PDB entry 6H3G | X-ray diffraction, 2.60 A resolution | chains C and F of the 8 polymer chains in the assembly

== Chain C (and F) ==
Name: Alcohol oxidase
Source organism: Phanerochaete chrysosporium
Notes: chain F of this document is another copy of the same molecule, construct and numbering; everything in this record applies to it too
UniProt: T2M2J4 (T2M2J4_PHACH); residues 1-651 here = UniProt positions 1-651
Sequence (651 residues; numbered 1 to 651; the number before each row is that of its first residue):
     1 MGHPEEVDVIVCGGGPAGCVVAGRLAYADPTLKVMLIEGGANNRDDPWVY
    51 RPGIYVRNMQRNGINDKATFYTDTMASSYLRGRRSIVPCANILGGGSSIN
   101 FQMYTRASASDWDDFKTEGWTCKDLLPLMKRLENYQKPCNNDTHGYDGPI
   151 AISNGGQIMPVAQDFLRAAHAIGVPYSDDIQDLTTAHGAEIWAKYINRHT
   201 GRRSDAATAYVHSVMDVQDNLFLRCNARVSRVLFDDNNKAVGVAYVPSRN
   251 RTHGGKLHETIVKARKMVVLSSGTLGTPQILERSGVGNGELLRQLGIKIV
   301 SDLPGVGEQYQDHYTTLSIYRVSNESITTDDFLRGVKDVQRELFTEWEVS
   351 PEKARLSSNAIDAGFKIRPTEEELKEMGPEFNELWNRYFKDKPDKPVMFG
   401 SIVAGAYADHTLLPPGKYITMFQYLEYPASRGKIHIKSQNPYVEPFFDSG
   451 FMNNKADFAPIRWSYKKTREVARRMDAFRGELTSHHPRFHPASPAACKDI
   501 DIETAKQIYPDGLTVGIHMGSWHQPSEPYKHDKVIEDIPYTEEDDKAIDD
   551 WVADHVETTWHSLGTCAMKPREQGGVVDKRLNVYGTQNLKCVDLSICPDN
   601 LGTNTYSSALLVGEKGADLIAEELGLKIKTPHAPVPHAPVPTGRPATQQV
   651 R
Disordered / not traced: 1-3, 640-651 (chain F: 1, 642, 649-651)
Small-molecule neighbours: FAD (flavin-adenine dinucleotide): Gly13, Gly14, Gly15, Pro16, Ala17, Ile37, Glu38, Gly39, Gly40, Met59, Ala90, Asn91, Ile92, Gly94, Gly95, Gly96, Ser97, Ile99, Asn100, Phe101, Gln102, Met103, Tyr195, Ala227, Arg228, Val229, Ser271, Ser272, Gly273, Gly276, Ile280, Thr559, Trp560, His561, Asp593, Leu594, Asn604, Thr605, Tyr606, Ala609
Reported in the primary citation:
  - catalytic residues: His561, Asn604
  - specificity-determining residues: Leu317
  - specificity-determining residues: Phe101, Met103 (proposed by the authors, not directly observed)
  - mutagenesis - M103S: increased catalytic activity on glycerol
  - mutagenesis - F101N, F101S: unchanged stability
  - mutagenesis - F101N, F101S, M103S: unchanged expression
  - binding site for flavin-adenine dinucleotide: His561, Asn604
  - mutagenesis - F101S: increased catalytic activity on ethanol
  - mutagenesis - F101N: increased catalytic activity on propanol
  - mutagenesis - F101N, F101S, M103S: increased catalytic activity on (R)-(-)-1,2-propanediol

== Chain C / chain F interface ==
Residue-residue contacts - 134 pairs, chain C then chain F:
  Val56(C) - Leu513(F)
  Val56(C) - Ile517(F)
  Arg57(C) - Leu513(F)
  Met59(C) - Gly516(F)
  Met59(C) - Ile517(F)
  Gln60(C) - Gly512(F)  hydrogen bond (side chain-backbone)
  Gln60(C) - Leu513(F)
  Gln60(C) - Thr514(F)
  Gln60(C) - Val515(F)  hydrogen bond (side chain-backbone)
  Arg61(C) - Ile502(F)
  Arg61(C) - Gly516(F)  hydrogen bond (side chain-backbone)
  Arg61(C) - His518(F)
  Asn62(C) - Lys506(F)  hydrogen bond (backbone-side chain)
  Arg81(C) - His490(F)
  Arg81(C) - Pro491(F)
  Arg81(C) - Ala492(F)
  Arg83(C) - Ser521(F)  hydrogen bond
  Ile86(C) - His518(F)
  Pro88(C) - His518(F)
  Leu317(C) - Gly520(F)
  Leu317(C) - Trp522(F)
  Arg321(C) - Thr411(F)  hydrogen bond (side chain-backbone)
  Phe332(C) - Leu513(F)  hydrophobic
  Leu333(C) - Gly512(F)
  Leu333(C) - Leu513(F)  hydrogen bond (backbone-backbone)
  Leu333(C) - Thr514(F)
  Arg334(C) - Tyr509(F)  hydrogen bond
  Arg334(C) - Gly512(F)
  Gly335(C) - Asp511(F)
  Lys337(C) - Asp511(F)
  Gln340(C) - Asp511(F)  hydrogen bond (side chain-backbone)
  Gln340(C) - Leu513(F)
  Tyr407(C) - Met519(F)  hydrophobic
  Ala408(C) - Thr514(F)  hydrogen bond (backbone-side chain)
  Asp409(C) - Thr514(F)
  Asp409(C) - Val515(F)
  Asp409(C) - Gly516(F)  hydrogen bond (side chain-backbone)
  Asp409(C) - His523(F)  salt bridge
  His410(C) - Pro415(F)
  His410(C) - Tyr509(F)
  His410(C) - Thr514(F)  hydrogen bond
  Thr411(C) - Arg321(F)  hydrogen bond (backbone-side chain)
  Thr411(C) - Pro414(F)
  Thr411(C) - Ile500(F)
  Thr411(C) - Ala505(F)
  Thr411(C) - Ile508(F)
  Thr411(C) - Tyr509(F)
  Leu412(C) - Pro414(F)
  Leu412(C) - Asp499(F)
  Leu412(C) - Ile500(F)  hydrophobic
  Leu412(C) - His523(F)
  Leu413(C) - Pro414(F)
  Leu413(C) - Pro415(F)
  Pro414(C) - Thr411(F)
  Pro414(C) - Leu412(F)
  Pro414(C) - Leu413(F)
  Pro414(C) - Pro414(F)  hydrophobic
  Pro415(C) - His410(F)
  Pro415(C) - Thr411(F)
  Pro415(C) - Leu413(F)
  Ser484(C) - Ser484(F)
  His485(C) - Trp522(F)
  Arg488(C) - Arg488(F)
  Arg488(C) - Phe489(F)  hydrogen bond (side chain-backbone)
  Phe489(C) - Arg488(F)  hydrogen bond (backbone-side chain)
  His490(C) - Arg81(F)
  Pro491(C) - Arg81(F)
  Pro491(C) - Asp554(F)
  Ala492(C) - Arg81(F)
  Asp499(C) - Leu412(F)
  Ile500(C) - Thr411(F)
  Ile500(C) - Leu412(F)  hydrophobic
  Ala505(C) - Thr411(F)
  Lys506(C) - Asn62(F)  hydrogen bond (side chain-backbone)
  Tyr509(C) - Arg334(F)  hydrogen bond
  Tyr509(C) - His410(F)
  Tyr509(C) - Thr411(F)
  Asp511(C) - Gly335(F)
  Asp511(C) - Lys337(F)
  Asp511(C) - Gln340(F)  hydrogen bond (backbone-side chain)
  Gly512(C) - Gln60(F)  hydrogen bond (backbone-side chain)
  Gly512(C) - Leu333(F)
  Gly512(C) - Arg334(F)  hydrogen bond (backbone-backbone)
  Leu513(C) - Val56(F)
  Leu513(C) - Arg57(F)
  Leu513(C) - Gln60(F)  hydrogen bond (backbone-side chain)
  Leu513(C) - Leu333(F)  hydrogen bond (backbone-backbone)
  Leu513(C) - Gln340(F)
  Thr514(C) - Gln60(F)
  Thr514(C) - Leu333(F)
  Thr514(C) - Ala408(F)  hydrogen bond (side chain-backbone)
  Thr514(C) - Asp409(F)
  Thr514(C) - His410(F)  hydrogen bond
  Val515(C) - Gln60(F)
  Val515(C) - Asp409(F)
  Gly516(C) - Arg61(F)  hydrogen bond (backbone-side chain)
  Gly516(C) - Asp409(F)  hydrogen bond (backbone-side chain)
  Ile517(C) - Val56(F)  hydrophobic
  Ile517(C) - Met59(F)
  Ile517(C) - Gln60(F)
  Ile517(C) - Asp409(F)
  His518(C) - Arg61(F)
  His518(C) - Ile86(F)  hydrogen bond (side chain-backbone)
  His518(C) - Pro88(F)
  His518(C) - Glu557(F)  salt bridge
  Met519(C) - Leu317(F)
  Met519(C) - Tyr407(F)  hydrophobic
  Met519(C) - Glu557(F)
  Met519(C) - Thr558(F)
  Met519(C) - Trp560(F)  hydrophobic
  Gly520(C) - His555(F)  hydrogen bond (backbone-side chain)
  Gly520(C) - Glu557(F)  hydrogen bond (backbone-side chain)
  Ser521(C) - Arg83(F)
  Ser521(C) - Asp554(F)
  Ser521(C) - His555(F)  hydrogen bond (backbone-side chain)
  Ser521(C) - Glu557(F)  hydrogen bond
  Trp522(C) - Leu317(F)
  Trp522(C) - Ala408(F)
  Trp522(C) - His485(F)
  Trp522(C) - Trp551(F)
  Trp522(C) - His555(F)
  His523(C) - Leu412(F)
  Trp551(C) - Trp522(F)
  Asp554(C) - Pro491(F)
  Asp554(C) - Ser521(F)
  His555(C) - Gly520(F)  hydrogen bond (side chain-backbone)
  His555(C) - Ser521(F)  hydrogen bond (side chain-backbone)
  His555(C) - Trp522(F)
  Glu557(C) - His518(F)  salt bridge
  Glu557(C) - Met519(F)
  Glu557(C) - Gly520(F)  hydrogen bond (side chain-backbone)
  Glu557(C) - Ser521(F)  hydrogen bond
  Thr558(C) - Met519(F)
  Trp560(C) - Met519(F)  hydrophobic
Also at the interface, not in a pair above, chain C (63 interface residues in all): Ile54, Gly82, Ile319, Ile502, Ile508
Also at the interface, not in a pair above, chain F (64 interface residues in all): Ile54, Gly82, Thr315, Ile319, Phe332

== Overview ==
Chain C and chain F form an interface of 63 and 64 residues respectively, with 35 hydrogen bonds and 3 salt
bridges. Polar contacts include Asp409(C)-His523(F), His518(C)-Glu557(F) and Gln60(C)-Gly512(F). Ligands of
chain C: flavin-adenine dinucleotide. The paper reports catalytic residues His561(C) and Asn604(C); F101N,
F101S and M103S of chain C increase catalytic activity on (R)-(-)-1,2-propanediol.
Chain C and chain F are both Alcohol oxidase (Phanerochaete chrysosporium); the structure, Alcohol oxidase
from Phanerochaete chrysosporium, was determined by X-ray diffraction (same publication as 6H3O).
